PDB entry 8AI9 | X-ray diffraction, 1.70 A resolution | chains A and B

# Chain A (and B)
Protein: Glutathione S-transferase family protein
Source organism: Synechocystis sp. PCC 6803
Notes: chain B of this document is another copy of the same molecule, construct and numbering; everything in this record applies to it too
UniProt: A0A8F1AEX2 (A0A8F1AEX2_9SYNC); residue numbers follow UniProt; this construct covers 1-184
Amino-acid sequence (192 residues; numbered 1 to 192; the number before each row is that of its first residue):
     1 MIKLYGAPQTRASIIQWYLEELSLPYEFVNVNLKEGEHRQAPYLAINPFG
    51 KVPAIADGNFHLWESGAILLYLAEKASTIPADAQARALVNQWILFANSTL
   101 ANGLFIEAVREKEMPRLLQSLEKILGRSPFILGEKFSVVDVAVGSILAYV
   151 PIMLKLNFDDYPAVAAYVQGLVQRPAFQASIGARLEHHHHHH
Disordered / not traced: 184-192
Construct notes: engineered mutation T10 (Ser in A0A8F1AEX2); expression tag (185-192)
Residues lining bound ligands:
  - glutathione (GSH), molecule 1: T10, R11, L33, H38, G50, K51, V52, P53, E64, S65, N97
  - glutathione (GSH), molecule 2: S98, T99, E113, R116
From the paper describing this entry:
  - mutagenesis - R11A: decreased catalytic activity
  - mutagenesis - R11A: decreased binding to glutathione
  - catalytic residues: R11

# Interface between chain A and chain B
Contacting residue pairs (69):
  R39(A) - R116(B)
  P48(A) - S120(B)  hydrogen bond (backbone-side chain)
  F49(A) - W92(B)  hydrophobic
  F49(A) - F95(B)  hydrophobic
  F49(A) - L117(B)
  F49(A) - S120(B)
  F49(A) - L121(B)  hydrophobic
  K51(A) - E113(B)  salt bridge
  F60(A) - Q84(B)
  F60(A) - A87(B)  hydrophobic
  F60(A) - L88(B)  hydrophobic
  H61(A) - L88(B)
  L62(A) - A87(B)
  L62(A) - Q91(B)
  W63(A) - Q91(B)  hydrogen bond (backbone-side chain)
  W63(A) - W92(B)  hydrophobic
  W63(A) - F95(B)  hydrophobic
  E64(A) - Q91(B)
  E64(A) - L94(B)
  E64(A) - F95(B)
  E64(A) - S98(B)  hydrogen bond
  E64(A) - T99(B)  hydrogen bond
  A67(A) - N90(B)
  A67(A) - Q91(B)
  A67(A) - L94(B)
  L70(A) - N90(B)
  Y71(A) - A83(B)
  Y71(A) - Q84(B)  hydrogen bond
  Y71(A) - A87(B)  hydrophobic
  E74(A) - A83(B)
  E74(A) - R86(B)  salt bridge
  A83(A) - Y71(B)
  A83(A) - E74(B)
  Q84(A) - F60(B)
  Q84(A) - Y71(B)  hydrogen bond
  R86(A) - E74(B)  salt bridge
  R86(A) - R86(B)
  A87(A) - F60(B)  hydrophobic
  A87(A) - L62(B)
  A87(A) - Y71(B)  hydrophobic
  L88(A) - F60(B)  hydrophobic
  L88(A) - H61(B)
  N90(A) - A67(B)
  N90(A) - L70(B)
  Q91(A) - L62(B)
  Q91(A) - W63(B)  hydrogen bond (side chain-backbone)
  Q91(A) - E64(B)
  Q91(A) - A67(B)
  W92(A) - F49(B)  hydrophobic
  L94(A) - E64(B)
  L94(A) - L94(B)  hydrophobic
  L94(A) - N97(B)
  F95(A) - F49(B)  hydrophobic
  F95(A) - W63(B)  hydrophobic
  F95(A) - E64(B)
  N97(A) - L94(B)
  N97(A) - S98(B)
  S98(A) - E64(B)  hydrogen bond
  S98(A) - N97(B)
  T99(A) - K51(B)
  T99(A) - E64(B)  hydrogen bond
  N102(A) - N102(B)
  I106(A) - I106(B)  hydrophobic
  E113(A) - K51(B)  salt bridge
  R116(A) - R39(B)
  L117(A) - F49(B)
  S120(A) - P48(B)  hydrogen bond (side chain-backbone)
  S120(A) - F49(B)
  L121(A) - F49(B)  hydrophobic
Other interface residues (no listed pair), chain A (38 interface residues in all): D57, G66, I93, Q119, I124
Other interface residues (no listed pair), chain B (38 interface residues in all): H38, G66, I93, Q119, I124

# Overview
The chain A/chain B interface involves 38 residues from each chain; the contacts include 10 hydrogen bonds and
4 salt bridges. Among the polar pairs are K51(A)-E113(B), E74(A)-R86(B) and P48(A)-S120(B). Bound to chain A:
glutathione. The paper reports the catalytic residue R11(A); R11A of chain A reduces catalytic activity.
Both chains are Glutathione S-transferase family protein (Synechocystis sp. PCC 6803). Entry 8AI9 (S10T
variant of glutathione transferase Chi 1 from Synechocystis sp. PCC 6803 in complex with glutathione) was
determined by X-ray diffraction (same publication as 8AI8 and 8AIB).
